8IML - chains A and H of the 41 polymer chains in the assembly; structure by electron microscopy, 2.74 A resolution.

== Chain A ==
Molecule: CpcA
Source organism: Anthocerotibacter panamensis
Chain sequence (163 residues; each row starts with the number of its first residue):
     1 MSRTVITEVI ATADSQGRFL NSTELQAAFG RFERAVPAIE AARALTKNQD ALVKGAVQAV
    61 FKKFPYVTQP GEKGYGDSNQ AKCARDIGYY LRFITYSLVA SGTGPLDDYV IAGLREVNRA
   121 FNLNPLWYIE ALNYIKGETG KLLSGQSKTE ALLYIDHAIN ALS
Unresolved in the structure: 1
Small-molecule neighbours:
  - phycocyanobilin (CYC), molecule 1: Leu25, Gln26, Phe29
  - phycocyanobilin (CYC), molecule 2: Arg34, Gln146, Thr149, Glu150, Leu153
  - phycocyanobilin (CYC), molecule 3: Val60, Phe61, Val67, Lys73, Gly74, Asn79, Gln80, Lys82, Cys83, Arg85, Asp86, Tyr89, Tyr90, Phe93, Tyr109, Val117, Phe121, Leu123, Trp127, Tyr128

== Chain H ==
Molecule: CpcB
Source organism: Anthocerotibacter panamensis
Chain sequence (172 residues; row label = number of the first residue in the row):
     1 MNDVFTRAIA QADLKGSFLL ESDLDKLASF AKEGVKRLDA VAALTNNAPA IISDAAHKLF
    61 AEQQELIQPG GNAYPHRRMA ACLRDMEIIL RYVSYALLAG DASVLDDRCL NGLRETYNAL
   121 GTPTQSVARA VQLMKDAAMV HLKSTANVTV GDCSSLYSEA ATYFDKAAAS IA
Small-molecule neighbours:
  - phycocyanobilin (CYC), molecule 1: Val35, Lys36, Leu38, Asp39, Ala40, Leu142, Lys143, Ser144, Thr145, Val148, Thr149, Val150, Gly151, Asp152, Cys153, Leu156, Tyr157
  - phycocyanobilin (CYC), molecule 2: His57, Ile67, Tyr74, Pro75, His76, Met79
  - phycocyanobilin (CYC), molecule 3: Leu59, Leu66, Asn72, Ala73, Arg77, Arg78, Ala81, Cys82, Arg84, Asp85, Met86, Ile88, Arg108, Cys109, Gly112, Leu113, Thr116, Tyr117, Leu120, Thr122, Ser126, Val127, Ala130

== How chain A and chain H interact ==
Pairs across the interface (62):
  Ser2(A) with Thr6(H)
  Thr4(A) with Asp3(H); Thr6(H)
  Ile6(A) with Asp3(H)
  Thr7(A) with Met1(H)
  Val9(A) with Leu98(H), hydrophobic
  Ile10(A) with Met1(H), hydrophobic; Tyr95(H); Ala99(H), hydrophobic
  Ala13(A) with Tyr95(H), hydrogen bond (backbone-side chain)
  Asp14(A) with Arg91(H), salt bridge; Tyr92(H), hydrogen bond; Tyr95(H), hydrogen bond (backbone-side chain); Arg108(H), salt bridge
  Gly17(A) with Arg91(H)
  Arg18(A) with Arg91(H); Tyr95(H), hydrogen bond (backbone-side chain)
  Phe19(A) with Thr45(H); Ala48(H), hydrophobic; Glu87(H); Leu90(H); Arg91(H); Ser94(H)
  Leu20(A) with Val41(H), hydrophobic; Thr45(H), hydrogen bond (backbone-side chain); Ser94(H); Tyr95(H), hydrophobic; Leu98(H), hydrophobic
  Leu25(A) with Leu38(H); Val41(H), hydrophobic; Ala42(H), hydrophobic
  Phe29(A) with Val35(H), hydrophobic; Leu38(H), hydrophobic
  Arg31(A) with Phe5(H); Ala31(H)
  Phe32(A) with Phe30(H), hydrophobic; Ala31(H); Leu38(H), hydrophobic
  Ala35(A) with Ala31(H), hydrophobic
  Ile39(A) with Leu24(H), hydrophobic; Ala28(H), hydrophobic
  Arg43(A) with Leu24(H)
  Thr46(A) with Phe18(H)
  Gln49(A) with Phe18(H)
  Arg92(A) with Asp13(H), salt bridge; Gly16(H), hydrogen bond (side chain-backbone); Ser17(H); Phe18(H)
  Thr95(A) with Phe18(H)
  Tyr96(A) with Ile9(H); Ala12(H), hydrogen bond (side chain-backbone); Asp13(H), hydrogen bond (side chain-backbone); Ser17(H), hydrogen bond (side chain-backbone)
  Val99(A) with Phe5(H); Ile9(H), hydrophobic; Leu19(H), hydrophobic; Leu24(H), hydrophobic; Leu27(H), hydrophobic
  Ala100(A) with Phe5(H), hydrophobic; Ile9(H), hydrophobic
  Pro105(A) with Ile9(H), hydrophobic
  Tyr109(A) with Asp13(H), hydrogen bond
Also at the interface, not in a pair above, chain A (33 interface residues in all): Ala28, Ala42, Gly88, Leu91, Phe93
Also at the interface, not in a pair above, chain H (34 interface residues in all): Ala10, Gly34, Val104

== Overview ==
The interface between chain A and chain H involves 33 residues on one side and 34 on the other, with 10
hydrogen bonds and 3 salt bridges. Polar contacts include Asp14(A)-Arg91(H), Asp14(A)-Arg108(H) and
Arg92(A)-Asp13(H). One phycocyanobilin molecule is bound between chain A and chain H.
Chain A is CpcA and chain H is CpcB, both from Anthocerotibacter panamensis; the structure, Rs2I-Rs2II,
Rs1I-Rs1II, RbI-RbII cylinder in cyanobacterial phycobilisome from Anthocerotibacter panamensis (Cluster D),
was determined by electron microscopy together with 8IMI, 8IMJ, 8IMK, 8IMM, 8IMN and 8IMO from the same study.
